PDB entry 3MAK | X-ray diffraction, 1.80 A resolution | chain A

== Chain A ==
Molecule: Glutathione S-transferase 1-1
Organism: Drosophila melanogaster
Notes: EC 2.5.1.18
Reference sequence: P20432 (GSTT1_DROME); numbering as in UniProt (aligned over 1-209)
Chain sequence (209 residues; numbered 1 to 209; the number before each row is that of its first residue):
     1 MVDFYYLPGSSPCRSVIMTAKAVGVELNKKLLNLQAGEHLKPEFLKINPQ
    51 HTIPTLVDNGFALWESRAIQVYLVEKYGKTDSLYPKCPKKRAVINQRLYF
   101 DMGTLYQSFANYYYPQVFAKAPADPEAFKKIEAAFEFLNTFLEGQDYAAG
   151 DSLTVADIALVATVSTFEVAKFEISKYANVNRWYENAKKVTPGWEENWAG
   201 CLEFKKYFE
Unresolved in the structure: 1
Small-molecule neighbours: glutathione (GSH): S10, P12, L34, H39, Q50, H51, T52, I53, P54, E65, S66, R67, M102
UniProt features mapped onto this chain:
  - binding site (glutathione): S10, H51 to I53, E65 to R67

== Summary ==
Bound to chain A: glutathione. UniProt lists 7 glutathione-binding residues.
Chain A is Glutathione S-transferase 1-1 (Drosophila melanogaster); the structure, Crystal structure of
Glutathione transferase dmGSTD1 from Drosophila melanogaster, in complex with glutathione, was determined by
X-ray diffraction (same publication as 3GH6, 3G7I and 3F6F).
